Entry 6M54 (electron microscopy, 2.40 A resolution); this record covers chains A and V of the 24 polymer chains in the assembly.

[Chain A (and V)]
Molecule: Ferritin heavy chain
From: Homo sapiens
Notes: EC 1.16.3.1; chain V of this document is another copy of the same molecule, construct and numbering; everything in this record applies to it too
Reference sequence: P02794 (FRIH_HUMAN); residue numbers follow UniProt; this construct covers 1-183
Sequence (183 residues; numbered 1 to 183; the number before each row is that of its first residue):
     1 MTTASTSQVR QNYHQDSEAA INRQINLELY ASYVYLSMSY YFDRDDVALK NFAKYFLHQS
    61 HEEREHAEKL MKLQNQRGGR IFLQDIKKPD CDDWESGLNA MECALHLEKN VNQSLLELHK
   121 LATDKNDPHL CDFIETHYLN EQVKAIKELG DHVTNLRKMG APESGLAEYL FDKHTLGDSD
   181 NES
Disordered / not traced: 1-5, 177-183
UniProt features mapped onto this chain:
  - binding site (Fe cation): Glu-28, Glu-63, His-66, Glu-108, Gln-142
  - site: Arg-23 (Essential for association with cargo receptor NCOA4)
  - modified residue: Met-1 (N-acetylmethionine), Thr-2 (N-acetylthreonine), Ser-179 (Phosphoserine), Ser-183 (Phosphoserine)
  - mutagenesis: Arg-23 (R23A: Abrogates interaction with NCOA4. Fails to localize to punctate lysosomal structures), Glu-28 (E28A: Reduces iron binding and oxidation rate; when associated with Q-87), Lys-87 (K87Q: Reduces iron binding and oxidation rate; when associated with A-28. No effect on iron binding but the oxidation rate is severely reduced; when associated with A-108), Glu-108 (E108A: No effect on iron binding but the oxidation rate is severely reduced; when associated with Q-87)

[Interface between chain A and chain V]
Contacting residue pairs - 49 pairs, chain A then chain V:
  Ser-7(A) / Asp-45(V)
  Gln-8(A) / Asp-45(V)  hydrogen bond
  Val-9(A) / Asp-45(V)
  Tyr-33(A) / Leu-83(V)
  Tyr-33(A) / Gln-84(V)  hydrogen bond (side chain-backbone)
  Tyr-33(A) / Ile-86(V)
  Leu-36(A) / Arg-64(V)
  Tyr-40(A) / Glu-68(V)
  Tyr-40(A) / Met-71(V)  hydrophobic
  Tyr-40(A) / Lys-72(V)
  Tyr-40(A) / Asn-75(V)  hydrogen bond (backbone-side chain)
  Asp-43(A) / Asn-75(V)  hydrogen bond
  Arg-44(A) / Asn-75(V)
  Arg-44(A) / Arg-80(V)
  Asp-45(A) / Ser-7(V)  hydrogen bond
  Asp-45(A) / Gln-8(V)
  Asp-45(A) / Val-9(V)
  Asp-45(A) / Arg-80(V)  salt bridge
  Asp-46(A) / Arg-80(V)  salt bridge
  Leu-57(A) / Glu-68(V)
  Ser-60(A) / Arg-64(V)  hydrogen bond
  Arg-64(A) / Leu-36(V)
  Arg-64(A) / Ser-60(V)  hydrogen bond
  Arg-64(A) / His-61(V)
  Arg-64(A) / Arg-64(V)
  Glu-68(A) / Tyr-40(V)
  Glu-68(A) / Leu-57(V)
  Met-71(A) / Tyr-40(V)  hydrophobic
  Lys-72(A) / Tyr-40(V)
  Asn-75(A) / Tyr-40(V)  hydrogen bond (side chain-backbone)
  Asn-75(A) / Asp-43(V)  hydrogen bond
  Asn-75(A) / Arg-44(V)
  Arg-80(A) / Arg-44(V)
  Arg-80(A) / Asp-45(V)  salt bridge
  Arg-80(A) / Asp-46(V)  salt bridge
  Leu-83(A) / Tyr-33(V)
  Leu-83(A) / Lys-88(V)
  Gln-84(A) / Tyr-33(V)  hydrogen bond (backbone-side chain)
  Gln-84(A) / Lys-88(V)
  Asp-85(A) / Ile-86(V)
  Asp-85(A) / Lys-87(V)
  Asp-85(A) / Lys-88(V)  hydrogen bond (side chain-backbone)
  Ile-86(A) / Tyr-33(V)
  Ile-86(A) / Asp-85(V)
  Ile-86(A) / Ile-86(V)  hydrogen bond (backbone-backbone)
  Lys-87(A) / Asp-85(V)
  Lys-88(A) / Leu-83(V)
  Lys-88(A) / Gln-84(V)
  Lys-88(A) / Asp-85(V)  hydrogen bond (backbone-side chain)
Also at the interface, not in a pair above, chain A (31 interface residues in all): Leu-29, Ser-32, Ser-37, His-61, Ile-81, Phe-82, Asp-92
Also at the interface, not in a pair above, chain V (31 interface residues in all): Leu-29, Ser-32, Ser-37, Ile-81, Phe-82, Asp-92

[In short]
Chain A and chain V each contribute 31 residues to their interface, with 13 hydrogen bonds and 4 salt bridges.
Among the polar pairs are Asp-45(A)/Arg-80(V), Asp-46(A)/Arg-80(V) and Gln-8(A)/Asp-45(V). UniProt lists 5 Fe
cation-binding residues and 4 mutagenesis sites on chain A.
Chain A and chain V are both Ferritin heavy chain (Homo sapiens); the structure, Human apo ferritin frozen on
TEM grid with Amorphous nickel titanium alloy supporting film, was determined by electron microscopy together
with 6M52 from the same study.
